PDB entry 8FNC | electron microscopy, 3.30 A resolution | chains g and 6 of the 8 polymer chains in the assembly

Chain g:
Molecule: gRNA
Organism: Trypanosoma brucei
Sequence (16 nucleotides; numbered -16 to -1; the number before each row is that of its first residue; numbers below 1 keep their minus sign (U-16 is residue -16)):
   -16 UUUUUUUAAA UAAUUU

Chain 6:
Name: RAP domain-containing protein
Organism: Trypanosoma brucei
Reference sequence: Q57ZX7 (Q57ZX7_TRYB2); residue numbers follow UniProt; this construct covers 1-516
Sequence (516 residues; numbered 1 to 516; the number before each row is that of its first residue):
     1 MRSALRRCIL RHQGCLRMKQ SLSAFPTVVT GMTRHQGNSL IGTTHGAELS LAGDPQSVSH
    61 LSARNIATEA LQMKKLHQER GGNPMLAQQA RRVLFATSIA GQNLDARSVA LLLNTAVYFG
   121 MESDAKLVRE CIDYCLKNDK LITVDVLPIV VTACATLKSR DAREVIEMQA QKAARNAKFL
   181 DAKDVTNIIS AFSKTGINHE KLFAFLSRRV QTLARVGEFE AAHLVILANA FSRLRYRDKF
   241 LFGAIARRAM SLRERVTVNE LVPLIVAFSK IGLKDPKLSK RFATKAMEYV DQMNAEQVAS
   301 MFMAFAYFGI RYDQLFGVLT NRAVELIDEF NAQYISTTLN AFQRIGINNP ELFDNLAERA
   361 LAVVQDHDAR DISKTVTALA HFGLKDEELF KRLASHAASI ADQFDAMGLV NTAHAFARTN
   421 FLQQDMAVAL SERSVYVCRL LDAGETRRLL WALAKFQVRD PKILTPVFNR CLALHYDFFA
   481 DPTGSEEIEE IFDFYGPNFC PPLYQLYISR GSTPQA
Unresolved in the structure: 1-57, 510-516

How chain g and chain 6 interact:
Residue-residue contacts (7):
  U-16(g) with Arg215(6), base contact; Arg247(6), hydrogen bond to the sugar
  U-15(g) with Arg215(6), base contact
  U-14(g) with Gln211(6), base contact; Arg215(6), hydrogen bond to the base; Phe240(6), base contact
  U-12(g) with Arg208(6), hydrogen bond to the sugar
Also at the interface, not in a pair above, chain g (6 interface residues in all): U-13, U-11
Also at the interface, not in a pair above, chain 6 (6 interface residues in all): Phe205

In short:
Chain g and chain 6 each contribute 6 residues to their interface; the contacts include 3 hydrogen bonds.
Among the polar pairs are U-14(g)-Arg215(6), U-16(g)-Arg247(6) and U-12(g)-Arg208(6).
Chain g is gRNA and chain 6 is RAP domain-containing protein, both from Trypanosoma brucei; the structure,
Cryo-EM structure of RNase-treated RESC-C in trypanosomal RNA editing, was determined by electron microscopy
together with 8FN4, 8FN6, 8FNF, 8FNI and 8FNK from the same study.
